Entry 2P6S (X-ray diffraction, 2.80 A resolution); this record covers chains B and D of the 8 polymer chains in the assembly.

[Chain B (and D)]
Molecule: Transcriptional regulator, LRP/AsnC family
Organism: Neisseria meningitidis
Notes: chain D of this document is another copy of the same molecule, construct and numbering; everything in this record applies to it too
UniProt: Q9K0L9 (Q9K0L9_NEIMB); residues 1-160 here correspond to UniProt positions 28-187 (UniProt number = residue number + 27)
Chain sequence (162 residues; row label = number of the first residue in the row; numbers below 1 keep their minus sign (Gly-1 is residue -1)):
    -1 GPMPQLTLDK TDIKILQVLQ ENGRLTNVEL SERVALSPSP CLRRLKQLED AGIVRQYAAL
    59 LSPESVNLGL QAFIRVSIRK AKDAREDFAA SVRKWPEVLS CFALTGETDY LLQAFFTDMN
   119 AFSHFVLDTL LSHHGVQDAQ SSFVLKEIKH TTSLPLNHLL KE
Not modelled in the structure: -1 to 2, 159-160
Differences from the reference sequence: cloning artifact (-1 to 0); modified residue (1, 117)
Modified positions: Mse1 (selenomethionine); Mse117 (selenomethionine; parent Met)
Bound ions: Ca2+ site 1: Glu62, Gly67 (shared with 1 residue of chain G); Ca2+ site 2 near Asn118 (its only coordinating residue here); Ca2+ site 3: Gln138 (shared with 1 residue of chain H)
Residues lining bound ligands:
  - methionine (MET), molecule 1: Arg83, Ala101, Leu102, Thr103, Gly104, Thr106, Asp107, Tyr108
  - methionine (MET), molecule 2: Val124, Leu125, Leu129, Ala137, Gln138, Ser139

[Interface between chain B and chain D]
Pairs across the interface (12; chain B residue first):
  Lys78(B) - Arg77(D)
  Lys78(B) - Leu129(D)  hydrogen bond (side chain-backbone)
  Lys78(B) - Ser130(D)
  Lys78(B) - His131(D)
  Arg83(B) - Leu125(D)  hydrogen bond (side chain-backbone)
  Thr103(B) - Mse117(D)
  Thr103(B) - Ser139(D)
  Thr103(B) - Phe141(D)
  Gly104(B) - Ala137(D)
  Gly104(B) - Gln138(D)
  Glu105(B) - Gln138(D)
  Asp107(B) - Asp136(D)
Other interface residues (no listed pair), chain D (13 interface residues in all): Phe120, His132

[Overview]
Chain B and chain D form an interface of 6 and 13 residues respectively; the contacts include 2 hydrogen
bonds. Polar pairs include Lys78(B)-Leu129(D) and Arg83(B)-Leu125(D). Bound to chain B: methionine. Glu62(B)
and Gly67(B) coordinate Ca2+ site 1.
Both chains are Transcriptional regulator, LRP/AsnC family (Neisseria meningitidis). Entry 2P6S (Crystal
Structure of Transcriptional Regulator NMB0573/L-Met Complex from Neisseria Meningitidis) was determined by
X-ray diffraction, deposited together with 2P5V and 2P6T.
